4I3W - chains A and F; structure by X-ray diffraction, 2.24 A resolution.

Chain A (and F):
Protein: Aldehyde dehydrogenase (NAD+)
Source organism: Sinorhizobium meliloti
Notes: EC 1.2.1.3; chain F of this document is another copy of the same molecule, construct and numbering; everything in this record applies to it too
Reference sequence: Q92UV7 (Q92UV7_RHIME); numbering as in UniProt (aligned over 1-485)
Amino-acid sequence (488 residues; row label = number of the first residue in the row; numbers below 1 keep their minus sign (Gly-2 is residue -2)):
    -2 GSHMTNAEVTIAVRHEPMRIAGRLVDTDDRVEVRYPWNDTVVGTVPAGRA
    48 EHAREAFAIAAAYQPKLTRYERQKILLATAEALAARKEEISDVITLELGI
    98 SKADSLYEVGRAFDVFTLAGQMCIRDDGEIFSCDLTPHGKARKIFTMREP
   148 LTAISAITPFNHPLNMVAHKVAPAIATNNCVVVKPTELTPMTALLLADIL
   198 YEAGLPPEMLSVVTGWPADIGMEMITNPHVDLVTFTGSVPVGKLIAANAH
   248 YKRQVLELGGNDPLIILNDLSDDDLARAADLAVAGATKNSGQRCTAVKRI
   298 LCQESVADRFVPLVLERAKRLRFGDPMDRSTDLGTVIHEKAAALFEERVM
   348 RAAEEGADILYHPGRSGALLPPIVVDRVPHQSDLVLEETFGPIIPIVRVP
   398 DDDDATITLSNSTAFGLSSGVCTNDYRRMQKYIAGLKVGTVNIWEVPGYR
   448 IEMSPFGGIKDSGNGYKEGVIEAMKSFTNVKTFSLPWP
Unresolved in the structure: -2 to 11, 485
Differences from the reference sequence: expression tag (-2 to 0)
Glycans and other covalent adducts: glyceraldehyde-3-phosphate (G3H) linked to Cys291
Small-molecule neighbours:
  - glyceraldehyde-3-phosphate (G3H): Arg108, Asn158, His159, Met163, Thr233, Glu254, Arg290, Thr292, Gly445, Arg447, Phe453
  - NAD (nicotinamide-adenine-dinucleotide): Ile154, Thr155, Pro156, Phe157, Lys181, Pro182, Thr183, Glu184, Pro214, Gly218, Met219, Ile222, Phe232, Thr233, Gly234, Ser235, Val238, Leu241
From the paper describing this entry:
  - binding site for glyceraldehyde-3-phosphate: Arg108, Asn158, His159, Arg290, Cys291, Arg447, Glu465
  - conformationally variable residues (side-chain flip): Glu254
  - mutagenesis - C291A: abolished catalytic activity on glyceraldehyde-3-phosphate
  - mutagenesis - C291A: abolished catalytic activity on 3-OPP
  - specificity-determining residues: Glu184 (proposed by the authors, not directly observed)
  - mutagenesis - R108A (40-fold), R290A (20-fold), R447A (30-fold): decreased catalytic activity on PnAA
  - mutagenesis - E385A (10-fold): decreased catalytic activity on NAD+
  - mutagenesis - C291A: abolished catalytic activity
  - mutagenesis - E385A (10-fold): decreased catalytic activity on NAD

Chain A / chain F interface:
Pairs across the interface - 102 pairs, chain A then chain F:
  Tyr104(A) with His135(F)
  Gly107(A) with His135(F)
  Arg108(A) with His135(F)
  Asp111(A) with Thr133(F), hydrogen bond; His135(F), salt bridge
  Phe128(A) with Pro452(F)
  Cys130(A) with Tyr446(F)
  Leu132(A) with Ile448(F), hydrophobic; Met450(F), hydrophobic
  Thr133(A) with Asp111(F), hydrogen bond
  His135(A) with Tyr104(F), hydrogen bond; Arg108(F); Asp111(F), salt bridge
  Lys137(A) with Glu442(F), salt bridge; Tyr446(F)
  Arg139(A) with Ile440(F), hydrogen bond (side chain-backbone); Trp441(F), hydrogen bond (side chain-backbone); Glu442(F); Tyr446(F)
  Ile141(A) with Ser451(F)
  Glu146(A) with Ala431(F)
  Lys240(A) with Tyr248(F)
  Ala243(A) with Tyr248(F)
  Ala244(A) with His247(F)
  His247(A) with Ala243(F); Ala244(F)
  Tyr248(A) with Lys240(F); Ala243(F); Leu255(F); Lys457(F), hydrogen bond (side chain-backbone); Asp458(F); Gly460(F), hydrogen bond (side chain-backbone); Asn461(F)
  Arg250(A) with Asn461(F); Gly462(F); Tyr463(F)
  Leu255(A) with Tyr248(F)
  Ile430(A) with Lys478(F), hydrogen bond (backbone-side chain); Phe480(F), hydrophobic
  Ala431(A) with Glu146(F); Lys478(F)
  Leu433(A) with Lys478(F), hydrogen bond (backbone-side chain)
  Val435(A) with Lys478(F)
  Gly436(A) with Val477(F); Lys478(F); Thr479(F), hydrogen bond (backbone-backbone)
  Thr437(A) with Thr479(F), hydrogen bond
  Val438(A) with Thr479(F), hydrogen bond (backbone-backbone); Phe480(F); Ser481(F), hydrogen bond (backbone-backbone)
  Asn439(A) with Ser481(F), hydrogen bond
  Ile440(A) with Arg139(F), hydrogen bond (backbone-side chain); Ser481(F), hydrogen bond (backbone-backbone); Leu482(F), hydrophobic; Pro483(F)
  Trp441(A) with Arg139(F), hydrogen bond (backbone-side chain); Pro483(F), hydrophobic
  Glu442(A) with Lys137(F); Arg139(F)
  Tyr446(A) with Cys130(F); Lys137(F); Arg139(F)
  Ile448(A) with Phe128(F), hydrophobic; Ser129(F); Cys130(F), hydrophobic; Leu132(F), hydrophobic; Ile141(F), hydrophobic
  Met450(A) with Phe128(F); Leu132(F), hydrophobic
  Ser451(A) with Ile141(F)
  Pro452(A) with Phe128(F); Thr479(F)
  Ile456(A) with Asn476(F)
  Lys457(A) with Tyr248(F), hydrogen bond (backbone-side chain)
  Asp458(A) with Tyr248(F)
  Gly460(A) with Tyr248(F), hydrogen bond (backbone-side chain)
  Asn461(A) with Tyr248(F); Arg250(F)
  Gly462(A) with Arg250(F)
  Tyr463(A) with Arg250(F); Gln251(F); Tyr463(F), hydrogen bond
  Lys464(A) with Val477(F), hydrogen bond (side chain-backbone)
  Asn476(A) with Ile456(F)
  Val477(A) with Gly436(F); Lys464(F), hydrogen bond (backbone-side chain)
  Lys478(A) with Ile430(F), hydrogen bond (side chain-backbone); Ala431(F), hydrogen bond (side chain-backbone); Leu433(F), hydrogen bond (side chain-backbone); Val435(F); Gly436(F)
  Thr479(A) with Gly436(F), hydrogen bond (backbone-backbone); Thr437(F), hydrogen bond; Val438(F), hydrogen bond (backbone-backbone); Pro452(F)
  Phe480(A) with Ile430(F), hydrophobic; Val438(F)
  Ser481(A) with Val438(F), hydrogen bond (backbone-backbone); Asn439(F), hydrogen bond; Ile440(F), hydrogen bond (backbone-backbone)
  Leu482(A) with Ile440(F), hydrophobic
  Pro483(A) with Ile440(F)
Other interface residues (no listed pair), chain A (61 interface residues in all): Leu115, Glu126, Ser129, Pro134, Thr143, Gln251, Leu253, Ser459, Ile468
Other interface residues (no listed pair), chain F (63 interface residues in all): Gly107, Leu115, Pro134, Thr143, Met144, Leu253, Met426, Gly432, Ser459, Ile468

Summary:
61 residues of chain A and 63 residues of chain F are in contact; the contacts include 31 hydrogen bonds and 3
salt bridges. Polar contacts include Asp111(A)-His135(F), Lys137(A)-Glu442(F) and Asp111(A)-Thr133(F). The
paper reports a binding site for glyceraldehyde-3-phosphate at Arg108(A), Asn158(A) and His159(A) among
others; R108A, R290A and R447A of chain A reduce catalytic activity on PnAA; 5 substitutions were tested in
all.
Chain A and chain F are both Aldehyde dehydrogenase (NAD+) (Sinorhizobium meliloti); the structure, Structure
of phosphonoacetaldehyde dehydrogenase in complex with gylceraldehyde-3-phosphate and cofactor NAD+, was
determined by X-ray diffraction together with 4I3T, 4I3U, 4I3V and 4I3X from the same study.
